8YGK - chains D and A of the 4 polymer chains in the assembly; structure by electron microscopy, 3.78 A resolution.

[Chain D]
Protein: SPR
Organism: Bacillus subtilis A29
UniProt: A0A162TY69 (A0A162TY69_BACIU); numbering as in UniProt (aligned over 1-264)
Amino-acid sequence (264 residues; row label = number of the first residue in the row):
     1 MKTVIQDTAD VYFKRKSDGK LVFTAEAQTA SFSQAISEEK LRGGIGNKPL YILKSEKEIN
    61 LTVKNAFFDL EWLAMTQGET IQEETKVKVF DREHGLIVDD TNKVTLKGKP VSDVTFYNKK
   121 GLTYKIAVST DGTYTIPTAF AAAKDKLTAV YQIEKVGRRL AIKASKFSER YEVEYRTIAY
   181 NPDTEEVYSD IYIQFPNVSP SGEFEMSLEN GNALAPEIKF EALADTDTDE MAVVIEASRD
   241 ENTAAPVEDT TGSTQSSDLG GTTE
Not modelled in the structure: 79-167, 241-264

[Chain A]
Protein: SIR2-like domain-containing protein
Organism: Bacillus subtilis A29
UniProt: D4G637 (D4G637_BACNB); residues 298-1005 here = UniProt positions 298-1005
Amino-acid sequence (708 residues; row label = number of the first residue in the row):
   298 ENKFITKDDE VIDYIYGKIS PLFALQYIRK IDLKHVFEYD YHFEVNGTVV RHKNKGFGYM
   358 ERFFELKESC DERSKLSKKQ YERFNALFNF FEKNGVICMA KDAGTLNTSI EINSLAYHGK
   418 YDVMKKFIEE QSVSIEDDYK KAFFLACLGR WEESYDLYSN IILNSIDESN GCVYYLSQIN
   478 RYRIYQSITQ AVTQFNGLGL LTFGRHYKPF TDEFLARIER EMTNFNIDDL FNGMPFEFQK
   538 KYKILEFLSD NQFLYDDTVK LFELTNKVRS EMSEGSYSFG MSSDIVVLLR LYDNLRFLYE
   598 NCLWSVSFHE FHQYIRNSMS LLIEKAEYER TRDIDELGFS FFGKKSGFFM EYYDFVNISR
   658 HFKIDDIKNL ERSCSIDKIR FGEQEKIEEY LVGIAEEITK QFSANGMNVV FYTQFISEAK
   718 AALYFAKYVK LSEEGLGKIV KALLFYFPER DLDIGKRYVW LERLTKCNEL PKSIISIIDD
   778 FLVLQAEKHI DQNYSEVSSN GLYSRDYGAL IKHFEKNFIS KRLSEITLCL TQDKQKQIDF
   838 LFKLLPLLST NAKSHLLSFK SVENINDLMN GIRIGLIDEF TPEHEELIIE YLETRKVNYI
   898 VEKEKGIQTF SSNDYMSTFG IWYFLEEINN SKMEEFIGMD DQYDFFVDPE NFDYKKFIPS
   958 WLKNYNDKLL GKIAGNKHMK HHVIEVLKER VKNSNDKRYL EILMNYFI

[How chain D and chain A interact]
Contacting residue pairs (85; chain D residue first):
  Ile36(D) with Asn961(A)
  Ser37(D) with Asn961(A)
  Glu38(D) with Lys960(A); Asn961(A), hydrogen bond (side chain-backbone)
  Leu41(D) with Tyr755(A); His810(A), hydrogen bond (backbone-side chain)
  Arg42(D) with His810(A)
  Gly43(D) with His810(A)
  Gly44(D) with His810(A)
  Lys48(D) with Asp875(A); Glu876(A)
  Leu50(D) with Ile869(A), hydrophobic; Phe877(A), hydrophobic; Trp919(A); Lys965(A)
  Tyr51(D) with Ile918(A), hydrophobic; Asn963(A), hydrogen bond (side chain-backbone); Leu966(A)
  Ile52(D) with Arg870(A)
  Leu53(D) with Ser914(A); Thr915(A)
  Ser55(D) with Asn961(A)
  Glu56(D) with Asn797(A)
  Phe68(D) with Gly494(A)
  Leu73(D) with Leu497(A), hydrophobic
  Thr76(D) with Leu497(A)
  Gln77(D) with His503(A)
  Pro200(D) with Leu498(A), hydrophobic
  Gly202(D) with Arg747(A)
  Glu203(D) with Lys660(A)
  Phe204(D) with Gln491(A); Phe492(A), hydrophobic; Gly496(A); Thr499(A); Thr710(A)
  Glu205(D) with Trp448(A); Gln491(A); Gln711(A), hydrogen bond
  Met206(D) with Gln491(A); His606(A)
  Ser207(D) with Gln491(A); Ser604(A); Phe605(A); His606(A)
  Leu208(D) with Gln483(A), hydrogen bond (backbone-side chain); Gln487(A); Glu607(A)
  Glu209(D) with Arg480(A); Gln483(A), hydrogen bond (backbone-side chain); Asn548(A); Ser602(A); Phe605(A); Glu607(A), hydrogen bond (backbone-side chain)
  Asn210(D) with Asn548(A); Glu607(A)
  Ile218(D) with Leu495(A), hydrophobic
  Leu223(D) with Asp750(A); Ser795(A); Ser796(A)
  Ala224(D) with Ser795(A)
  Asp225(D) with Tyr800(A), hydrogen bond (backbone-side chain)
  Thr226(D) with Glu793(A); Tyr800(A), hydrogen bond (backbone-side chain); Asn863(A)
  Thr228(D) with Asn910(A), hydrogen bond
  Asp229(D) with Ser908(A), hydrogen bond (backbone-side chain); Ser909(A), hydrogen bond (backbone-side chain); Asn910(A), hydrogen bond (backbone-side chain)
  Glu230(D) with Phe907(A); Ser909(A), hydrogen bond; Asn910(A)
  Met231(D) with Phe907(A); Ser908(A); Ser909(A)
  Ala232(D) with Phe907(A), hydrogen bond (backbone-backbone)
  Val233(D) with Ile904(A), hydrophobic; Gln905(A); Thr906(A)
  Val234(D) with Ile904(A); Gln905(A), hydrogen bond (backbone-backbone); Phe907(A), hydrophobic
  Ile235(D) with Gly903(A); Ile904(A), hydrophobic
  Glu236(D) with Gly903(A), hydrogen bond (backbone-backbone); Gln905(A)
Other interface residues (no listed pair), chain D (50 interface residues in all): Phe23, Pro49, Lys57, Arg170, Tyr171, Ser201, Asn212, Asp227
Other interface residues (no listed pair), chain A (66 interface residues in all): Asn493, Phe500, Phe550, Leu551, Tyr552, Phe608, Val794, Arg802, Lys902, Asp911, Glu924, Tyr962

[In short]
50 residues of chain D and 66 residues of chain A are in contact, with 17 hydrogen bonds. Polar contacts
include Glu38(D)-Asn961(A), Leu41(D)-His810(A) and Tyr51(D)-Asn963(A).
Here chain D is SPR and chain A is SIR2-like domain-containing protein, both from Bacillus subtilis A29. Entry
8YGK (The dimer Structure of SPR-DSR2(CTD) complex) was determined by electron microscopy together with 8YGC,
8YGF, 8YGN, 8YGO and 8YGP from the same study.
